PDB entry 6WLZ | electron microscopy, 2.90 A resolution | chains G and N of the 17 polymer chains in the assembly

# Chain G
Protein: V-type proton ATPase subunit D
Source organism: Homo sapiens
Reference sequence: Q9Y5K8 (VATD_HUMAN); residues 1-247 here = UniProt positions 1-247
Amino-acid sequence (247 residues; each row starts with the number of its first residue):
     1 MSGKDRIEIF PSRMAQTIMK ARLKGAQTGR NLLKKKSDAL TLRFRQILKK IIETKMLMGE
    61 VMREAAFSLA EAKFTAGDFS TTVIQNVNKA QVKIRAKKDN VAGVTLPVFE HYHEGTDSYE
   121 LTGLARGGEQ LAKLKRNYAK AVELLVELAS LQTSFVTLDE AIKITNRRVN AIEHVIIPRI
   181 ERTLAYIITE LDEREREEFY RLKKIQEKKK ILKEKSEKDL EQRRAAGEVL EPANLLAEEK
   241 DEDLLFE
Disordered / not traced: 1-3, 217-247

# Chain N
Protein: V-type proton ATPase subunit F
Source organism: Homo sapiens
Reference sequence: Q16864 (VATF_HUMAN); residues 1-119 here = UniProt positions 1-119
Amino-acid sequence (119 residues; row label = number of the first residue in the row):
     1 MAGRGKLIAV IGDEDTVTGF LLGGIGELNK NRHPNFLVVE KDTTINEIED TFRQFLNRDD
    61 IGIILINQYI AEMVRHALDA HQQSIPAVLE IPSKEHPYDA AKDSILRRAR GMFTAEDLR
Disordered / not traced: 1-3, 114-119

# Chain G / chain N interface
Residue-residue contacts - 63 pairs, chain G then chain N:
  Arg-45(G) with Met-112(N)
  Leu-48(G) with Leu-106(N), hydrophobic; Ala-109(N), hydrophobic; Met-112(N)
  Lys-55(G) with Tyr-98(N), hydrogen bond
  Met-58(G) with Pro-92(N); Tyr-98(N), hydrophobic
  Gly-59(G) with Pro-92(N)
  Met-62(G) with Ile-91(N), hydrophobic; Pro-92(N)
  Arg-63(G) with Lys-94(N)
  Phe-67(G) with Lys-94(N)
  Leu-69(G) with Asp-15(N)
  Ser-80(G) with Glu-14(N)
  Val-83(G) with Thr-18(N); Leu-21(N), hydrophobic
  Ile-84(G) with Glu-14(N)
  Val-87(G) with Leu-21(N), hydrophobic; Gly-26(N); Leu-28(N)
  Asn-88(G) with Glu-27(N)
  Lys-89(G) with Glu-27(N), salt bridge
  Ala-90(G) with Gly-24(N); Ile-25(N), hydrophobic; Gly-26(N); Glu-27(N), hydrogen bond (backbone-side chain)
  Gln-91(G) with Gly-23(N), hydrogen bond (side chain-backbone); Gly-24(N), hydrogen bond (backbone-backbone)
  Val-92(G) with Gly-24(N); Ile-25(N), hydrophobic
  Lys-93(G) with Arg-4(N); Leu-7(N)
  Ile-94(G) with Arg-4(N), hydrogen bond (backbone-backbone); Gly-5(N); Lys-6(N), hydrogen bond (backbone-backbone); Ile-63(N), hydrophobic
  Arg-95(G) with Arg-4(N)
  Phe-109(G) with Ile-63(N), hydrophobic
  Leu-134(G) with Leu-22(N), hydrophobic
  Lys-135(G) with Leu-22(N)
  Tyr-138(G) with Gly-19(N); Gly-23(N)
  Ala-139(G) with Gly-23(N)
  Val-142(G) with Ile-8(N), hydrophobic; Phe-20(N), hydrophobic
  Leu-145(G) with Leu-65(N), hydrophobic
  Val-146(G) with Ile-8(N), hydrophobic
  Leu-148(G) with Leu-89(N), hydrophobic
  Ala-149(G) with Ile-63(N), hydrophobic; Ala-87(N), hydrophobic; Leu-89(N), hydrophobic
  Gln-152(G) with Val-88(N), hydrogen bond (side chain-backbone); Ile-105(N)
  Thr-153(G) with Ser-84(N), hydrogen bond (side chain-backbone); Ala-87(N)
  Phe-155(G) with Ile-105(N); Arg-108(N)
  Val-156(G) with Ser-84(N); Ile-105(N), hydrophobic
  Thr-157(G) with Ser-84(N)
  Asp-159(G) with Arg-108(N), salt bridge
  Glu-160(G) with Arg-108(N), salt bridge
  Lys-163(G) with Arg-108(N)
Interface residues without a listed pair, chain G (46 interface residues in all): Phe-44, Ile-52, Lys-73, Ala-96, Tyr-112, Tyr-119, Leu-131
Interface residues without a listed pair, chain N (41 interface residues in all): Val-17, Arg-32, Phe-36, Gly-62, Gln-82, Gln-83, Ile-85, Glu-90

# Summary
Chain G and chain N form an interface of 46 and 41 residues respectively; the contacts include 8 hydrogen
bonds and 3 salt bridges. Among the polar pairs are Lys-89(G)/Glu-27(N), Asp-159(G)/Arg-108(N) and
Glu-160(G)/Arg-108(N).
Chain G is V-type proton ATPase subunit D and chain N is V-type proton ATPase subunit F, both from Homo
sapiens; the structure, The V1 region of human V-ATPase in state 1 (focused refinement), was determined by
electron microscopy.
